PDB entry 6TZ1 | electron microscopy, 3.40 A resolution | chains A and N of the 5 polymer chains in the assembly

[Chain A]
Protein: RNA-dependent RNA Polymerase
Organism: Bombyx mori cytoplasmic polyhedrosis virus
Notes: EC 2.7.7.48
UniProt: Q993A4 (Q993A4_CPVBM); residues 1-1225 here = UniProt positions 1-1225
Amino-acid sequence (1225 residues; row label = number of the first residue in the row):
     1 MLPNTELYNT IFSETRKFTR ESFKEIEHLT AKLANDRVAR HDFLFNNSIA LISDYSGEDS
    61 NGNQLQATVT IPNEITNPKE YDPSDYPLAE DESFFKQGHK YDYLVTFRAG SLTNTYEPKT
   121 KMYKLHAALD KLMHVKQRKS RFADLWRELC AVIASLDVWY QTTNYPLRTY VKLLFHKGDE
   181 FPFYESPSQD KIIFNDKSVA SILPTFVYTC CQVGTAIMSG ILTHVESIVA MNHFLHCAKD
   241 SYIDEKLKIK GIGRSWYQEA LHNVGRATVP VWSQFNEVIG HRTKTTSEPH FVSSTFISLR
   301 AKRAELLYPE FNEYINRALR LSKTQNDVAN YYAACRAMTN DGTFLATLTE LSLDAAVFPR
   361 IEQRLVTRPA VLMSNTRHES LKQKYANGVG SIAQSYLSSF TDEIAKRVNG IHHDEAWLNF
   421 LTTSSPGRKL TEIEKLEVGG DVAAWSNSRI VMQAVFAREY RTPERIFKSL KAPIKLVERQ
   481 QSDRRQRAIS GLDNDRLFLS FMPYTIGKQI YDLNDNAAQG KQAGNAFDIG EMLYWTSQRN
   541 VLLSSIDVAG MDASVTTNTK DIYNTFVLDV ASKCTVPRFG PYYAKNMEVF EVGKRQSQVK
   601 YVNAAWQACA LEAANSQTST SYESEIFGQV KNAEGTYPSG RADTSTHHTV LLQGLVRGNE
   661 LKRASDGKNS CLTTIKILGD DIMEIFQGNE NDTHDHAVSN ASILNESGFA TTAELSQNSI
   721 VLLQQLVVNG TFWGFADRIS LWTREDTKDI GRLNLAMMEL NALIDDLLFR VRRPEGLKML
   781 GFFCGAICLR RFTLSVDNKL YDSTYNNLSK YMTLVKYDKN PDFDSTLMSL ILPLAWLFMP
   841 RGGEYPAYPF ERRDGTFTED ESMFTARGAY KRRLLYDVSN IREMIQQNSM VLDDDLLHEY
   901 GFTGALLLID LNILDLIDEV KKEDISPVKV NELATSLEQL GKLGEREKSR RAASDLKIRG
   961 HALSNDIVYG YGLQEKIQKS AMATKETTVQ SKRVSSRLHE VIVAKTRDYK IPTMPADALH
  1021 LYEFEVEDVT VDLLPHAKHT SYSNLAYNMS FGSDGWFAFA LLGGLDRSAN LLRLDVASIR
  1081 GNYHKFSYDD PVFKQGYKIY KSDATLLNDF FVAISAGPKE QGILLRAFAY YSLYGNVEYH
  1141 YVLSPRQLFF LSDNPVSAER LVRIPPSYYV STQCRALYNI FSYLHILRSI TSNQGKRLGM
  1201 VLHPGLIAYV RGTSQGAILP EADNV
Not modelled in the structure: 1-4, 1213-1225
From the paper describing this entry:
  - conformationally variable residues (loop rearrangement): Arg1080 to Asp1090

[Chain N]
Molecule: 4-nt RNA strand
Sequence (4 nucleotides; each row starts with the number of its first residue):
     1 XGUA
Modified / non-standard residues: GTA (p1-7-methylguanosine-P3-adenosine-5',5'-triphosphate) at position 1

[Interface between chain A and chain N]
Contacting residue pairs (22; chain A residue first):
  Arg37(A) - GTA_1(N)
  Arg37(A) - G2(N)  hydrogen bond to the base
  Asp144(A) - GTA_1(N)
  Tyr184(A) - GTA_1(N)
  Ser186(A) - GTA_1(N)
  Pro187(A) - GTA_1(N)
  Ser188(A) - G2(N)  phosphate contact
  Ser188(A) - U3(N)  sugar contact
  Ile750(A) - GTA_1(N)
  Gly751(A) - GTA_1(N)
  Arg791(A) - GTA_1(N)
  Phe792(A) - GTA_1(N)
  Thr793(A) - GTA_1(N)
  Ser795(A) - U3(N)  base contact
  Tyr817(A) - GTA_1(N)
  Tyr817(A) - G2(N)  sugar contact
  Asp818(A) - G2(N)  hydrogen bond to the sugar
  Asp818(A) - U3(N)  phosphate contact
  Asn820(A) - U3(N)  hydrogen bond to the phosphate
  Phe823(A) - A4(N)  stacking on the base
  Ser825(A) - A4(N)  hydrogen bond to the base
  Leu827(A) - GTA_1(N)
Also at the interface, not in a pair above, chain A (20 interface residues in all): Asn195, Asp749

[Summary]
20 residues of chain A face 4 of chain N across their interface; the contacts include 4 hydrogen bonds and 1
aromatic stacking contact. Polar contacts include Arg37(A)-G2(N), Ser825(A)-A4(N) and Asp818(A)-G2(N). The
paper reports conformational variability at Arg1080(A).
Here chain A is RNA-dependent RNA Polymerase (Bombyx mori cytoplasmic polyhedrosis virus) and chain N is a
4-nt RNA strand. Entry 6TZ1 (In situ structure of BmCPV RNA-dependent RNA polymerase at early-elongation
state) was determined by electron microscopy (same publication as 6TY8, 6TY9, 6TZ0 and 6TZ2).
